6OY6 - chains D and H of the 9 polymer chains in the assembly; structure by X-ray diffraction, 3.10 A resolution.

# Chain D
Name: DNA-directed RNA polymerase subunit beta'
Source organism: Thermus thermophilus
Notes: EC 2.7.7.6
UniProt: Q8RQE8 (RPOC_THET8); residues 1-1502 here = UniProt positions 1-1502
Sequence (1502 residues; each row starts with the number of its first residue):
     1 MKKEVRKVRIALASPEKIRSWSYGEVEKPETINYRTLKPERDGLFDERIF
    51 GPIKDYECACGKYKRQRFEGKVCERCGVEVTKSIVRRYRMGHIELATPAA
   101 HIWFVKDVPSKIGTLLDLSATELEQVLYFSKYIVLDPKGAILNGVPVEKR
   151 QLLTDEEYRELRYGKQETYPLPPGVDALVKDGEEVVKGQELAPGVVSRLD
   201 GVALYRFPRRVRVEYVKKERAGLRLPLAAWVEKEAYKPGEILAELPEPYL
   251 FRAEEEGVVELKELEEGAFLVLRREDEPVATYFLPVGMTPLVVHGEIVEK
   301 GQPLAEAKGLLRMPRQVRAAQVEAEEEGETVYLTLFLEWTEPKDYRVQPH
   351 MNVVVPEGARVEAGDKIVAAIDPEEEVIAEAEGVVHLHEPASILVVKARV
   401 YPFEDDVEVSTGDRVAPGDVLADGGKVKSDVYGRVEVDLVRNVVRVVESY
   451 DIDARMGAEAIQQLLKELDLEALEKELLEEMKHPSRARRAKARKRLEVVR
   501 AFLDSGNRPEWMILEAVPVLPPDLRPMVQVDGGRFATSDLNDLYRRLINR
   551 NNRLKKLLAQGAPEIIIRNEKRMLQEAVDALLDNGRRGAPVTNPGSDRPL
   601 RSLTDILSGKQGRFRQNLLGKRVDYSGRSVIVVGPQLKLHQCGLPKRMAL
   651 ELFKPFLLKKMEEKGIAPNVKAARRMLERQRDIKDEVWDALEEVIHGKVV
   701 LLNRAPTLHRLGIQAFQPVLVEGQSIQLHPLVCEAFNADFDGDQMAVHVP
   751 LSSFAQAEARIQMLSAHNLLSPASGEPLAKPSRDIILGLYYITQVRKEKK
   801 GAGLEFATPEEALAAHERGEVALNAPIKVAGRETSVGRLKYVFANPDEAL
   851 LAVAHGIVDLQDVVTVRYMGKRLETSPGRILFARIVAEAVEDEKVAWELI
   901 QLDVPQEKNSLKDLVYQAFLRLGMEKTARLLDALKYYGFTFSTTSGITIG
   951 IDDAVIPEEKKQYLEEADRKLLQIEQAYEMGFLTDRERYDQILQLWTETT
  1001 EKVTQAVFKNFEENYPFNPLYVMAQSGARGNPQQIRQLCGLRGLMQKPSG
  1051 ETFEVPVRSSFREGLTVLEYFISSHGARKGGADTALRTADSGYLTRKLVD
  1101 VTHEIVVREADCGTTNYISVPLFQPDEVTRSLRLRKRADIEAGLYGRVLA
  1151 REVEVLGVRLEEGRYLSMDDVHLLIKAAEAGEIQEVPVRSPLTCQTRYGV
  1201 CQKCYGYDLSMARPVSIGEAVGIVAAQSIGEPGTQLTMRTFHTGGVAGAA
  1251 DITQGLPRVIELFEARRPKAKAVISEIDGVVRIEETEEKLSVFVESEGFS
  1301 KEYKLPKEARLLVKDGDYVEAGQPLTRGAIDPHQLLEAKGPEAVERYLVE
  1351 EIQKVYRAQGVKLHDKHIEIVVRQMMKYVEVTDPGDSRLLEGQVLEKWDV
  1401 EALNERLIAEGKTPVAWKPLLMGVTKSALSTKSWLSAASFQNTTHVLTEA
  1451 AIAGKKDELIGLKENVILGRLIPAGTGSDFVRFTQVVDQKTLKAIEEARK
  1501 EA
Disordered / not traced: 1-2, 1238-1253
Bound ions: Zn2+ site 1: Cys-58, Cys-60, Cys-73, Cys-76; Mg2+ site 1: Asp-739, Asp-741, Asp-743 (shared with 1 residue of chain I); Mg2+ site 2: Asp-739 (together with GTP); Mg2+ site 3: Lys-840 (shared with 1 residue of chain B); Zn2+ site 2: Cys-1112, Cys-1194, Cys-1201, Cys-1204
Ligand contacts: GTP (guanosine-5'-triphosphate): Arg-704, Pro-706, Asn-737, Asp-739, Asp-741, Arg-783, Arg-1029

# Chain H
Molecule: 27-nt DNA strand
Sequence (27 nucleotides; row label = number of the first residue in the row; note: 3 numbers in that range are skipped by the numbering (no residue carries them; nothing is unmodelled there); a row labelled like 11A-11E holds insertion residues (11A, then the next letters in order)):
     1 TATAATGGGAG
11A-11E CTGGA
    15 TCTGATGCAGG
Disordered / not traced: 11A-11E

# Chain D / chain H interface
Residue-residue contacts (5; chain D residue first):
  Pro-109(D) with DG21(H), sugar contact
  Lys-491(D) with DC22(H), salt bridge to the phosphate
  Arg-1266(D) with DG18(H), hydrogen bond to the phosphate; DA19(H), salt bridge to the phosphate
  Lys-1426(D) with DT20(H), salt bridge to the phosphate

# Overview
4 residues of chain D face 5 of chain H across their interface; the contacts include 1 hydrogen bond and 3
salt bridges. Polar contacts include Arg-1266(D)/DG18(H), Lys-491(D)/DC22(H) and Arg-1266(D)/DA19(H). Ligands
of chain D: GTP.
Chain D is DNA-directed RNA polymerase subunit beta' (Thermus thermophilus) and chain H is a 27-nt DNA strand;
the structure, X-ray crystal structure of a bacterial reiterative transcription complex of pyrG promoter at 5
min, was determined by X-ray diffraction (same publication as 6OVR, 6OVY, 6OW3, 6OY5, 6OY7, 6P70 and 6P71).
